Entry 9BA5 (electron microscopy, 3.51 A resolution); this record covers chains A and B.

[Chain A (and B)]
Molecule: Contactin-2
Organism: Homo sapiens
Notes: chain B of this document is another copy of the same molecule, construct and numbering; everything in this record applies to it too
Reference sequence: Q02246 (CNTN2_HUMAN); residues 31-606 here = UniProt positions 31-606
Sequence (594 residues; numbered 24 to 617; the number before each row is that of its first residue):
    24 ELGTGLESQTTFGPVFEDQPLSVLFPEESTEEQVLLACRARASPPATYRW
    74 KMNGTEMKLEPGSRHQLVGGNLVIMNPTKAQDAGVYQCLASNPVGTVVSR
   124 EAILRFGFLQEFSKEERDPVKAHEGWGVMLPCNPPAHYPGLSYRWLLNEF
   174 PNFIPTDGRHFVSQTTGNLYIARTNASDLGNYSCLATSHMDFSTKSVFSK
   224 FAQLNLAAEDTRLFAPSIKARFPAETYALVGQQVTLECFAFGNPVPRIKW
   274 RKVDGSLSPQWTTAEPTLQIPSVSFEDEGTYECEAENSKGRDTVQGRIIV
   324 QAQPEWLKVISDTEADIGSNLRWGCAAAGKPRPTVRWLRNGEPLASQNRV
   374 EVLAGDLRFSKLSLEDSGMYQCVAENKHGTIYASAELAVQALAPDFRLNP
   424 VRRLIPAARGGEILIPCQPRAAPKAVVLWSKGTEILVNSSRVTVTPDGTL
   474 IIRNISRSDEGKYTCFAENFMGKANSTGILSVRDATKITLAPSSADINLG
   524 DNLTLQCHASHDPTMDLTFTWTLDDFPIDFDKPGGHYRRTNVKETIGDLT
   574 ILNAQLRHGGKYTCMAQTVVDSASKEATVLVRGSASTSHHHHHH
Disordered / not traced: 24-33, 607-617
Construct notes: expression tag (24-30, 607-617)
Disulfide bonds: Cys61-Cys111, Cys155-Cys207, Cys261-Cys306, Cys348-Cys395, Cys440-Cys488, Cys530-Cys587
Covalent attachments: N-acetylglucosamine (NAG) linked to Asn76, Asn198, Asn461, Asn498, Asn525

[How chain A and chain B interact]
Pairs across the interface - 41 pairs, chain A then chain B:
  Phe298(A) - Thr537(B)
  Glu328(A) - Arg506(B)
  Trp329(A) - Leu427(B)  hydrophobic
  Leu330(A) - Leu427(B)
  Leu330(A) - Arg506(B)
  Leu330(A) - Met538(B)  hydrophobic
  Leu330(A) - Val592(B)  hydrophobic
  Leu330(A) - Val593(B)  hydrophobic
  Lys331(A) - Val592(B)
  Val332(A) - Leu427(B)  hydrophobic
  Glu337(A) - Arg420(B)  salt bridge
  Ala351(A) - Thr537(B)
  Ala351(A) - Met538(B)  hydrophobic
  Gly352(A) - Thr537(B)  hydrogen bond (backbone-backbone)
  Lys353(A) - Pro536(B)
  Arg355(A) - Pro536(B)  hydrogen bond (side chain-backbone)
  Arg355(A) - Met538(B)  hydrogen bond (side chain-backbone)
  Arg355(A) - Asp539(B)
  Arg355(A) - Glu567(B)  salt bridge
  Arg420(A) - Glu337(B)  salt bridge
  Leu427(A) - Trp329(B)  hydrophobic
  Leu427(A) - Val332(B)  hydrophobic
  Pro429(A) - Leu330(B)
  Arg506(A) - Glu328(B)  salt bridge
  Arg506(A) - Trp329(B)
  Arg506(A) - Leu330(B)
  His534(A) - Arg355(B)
  Pro536(A) - Phe298(B)  hydrophobic
  Pro536(A) - Lys353(B)
  Pro536(A) - Arg355(B)  hydrogen bond (backbone-side chain)
  Thr537(A) - Phe298(B)
  Thr537(A) - Ala325(B)
  Thr537(A) - Ala351(B)
  Thr537(A) - Gly352(B)  hydrogen bond (backbone-backbone)
  Met538(A) - Leu330(B)  hydrophobic
  Met538(A) - Ala351(B)  hydrophobic
  Met538(A) - Arg355(B)  hydrogen bond (backbone-side chain)
  Asp539(A) - Arg355(B)
  Glu567(A) - Arg355(B)  salt bridge
  Val592(A) - Leu330(B)  hydrophobic
  Val593(A) - Leu330(B)  hydrophobic
Also at the interface, not in a pair above, chain A (24 interface residues in all): Ala325
Also at the interface, not in a pair above, chain B (25 interface residues in all): Lys331, Pro429, His534, Asp535

[In short]
Chain A and chain B form an interface of 24 and 25 residues respectively; the contacts include 6 hydrogen
bonds and 5 salt bridges. Among the polar pairs are Glu337(A)-Arg420(B), Arg355(A)-Glu567(B) and
Arg506(A)-Glu328(B). Covalently linked N-acetylglucosamine: at Asn76(A), Asn198(A), Asn461(A), Asn498(A) and
Asn525(A).
Both chains are Contactin-2 (Homo sapiens). Entry 9BA5 (Cross-linked Contactin 2 Ig1-Ig6) was determined by
electron microscopy, deposited together with 9BA4.
